PDB entry 3RMD | X-ray diffraction, 2.98 A resolution | chains A and E of the 3 polymer chains in the assembly

Chain A:
Name: DNA polymerase
Source organism: Enterobacteria phage RB69
Notes: EC 2.7.7.7
Reference sequence: Q38087 (DPOL_BPR69); residue numbers follow UniProt; this construct covers 1-903
Amino-acid sequence (906 residues; each row starts with the number of its first residue):
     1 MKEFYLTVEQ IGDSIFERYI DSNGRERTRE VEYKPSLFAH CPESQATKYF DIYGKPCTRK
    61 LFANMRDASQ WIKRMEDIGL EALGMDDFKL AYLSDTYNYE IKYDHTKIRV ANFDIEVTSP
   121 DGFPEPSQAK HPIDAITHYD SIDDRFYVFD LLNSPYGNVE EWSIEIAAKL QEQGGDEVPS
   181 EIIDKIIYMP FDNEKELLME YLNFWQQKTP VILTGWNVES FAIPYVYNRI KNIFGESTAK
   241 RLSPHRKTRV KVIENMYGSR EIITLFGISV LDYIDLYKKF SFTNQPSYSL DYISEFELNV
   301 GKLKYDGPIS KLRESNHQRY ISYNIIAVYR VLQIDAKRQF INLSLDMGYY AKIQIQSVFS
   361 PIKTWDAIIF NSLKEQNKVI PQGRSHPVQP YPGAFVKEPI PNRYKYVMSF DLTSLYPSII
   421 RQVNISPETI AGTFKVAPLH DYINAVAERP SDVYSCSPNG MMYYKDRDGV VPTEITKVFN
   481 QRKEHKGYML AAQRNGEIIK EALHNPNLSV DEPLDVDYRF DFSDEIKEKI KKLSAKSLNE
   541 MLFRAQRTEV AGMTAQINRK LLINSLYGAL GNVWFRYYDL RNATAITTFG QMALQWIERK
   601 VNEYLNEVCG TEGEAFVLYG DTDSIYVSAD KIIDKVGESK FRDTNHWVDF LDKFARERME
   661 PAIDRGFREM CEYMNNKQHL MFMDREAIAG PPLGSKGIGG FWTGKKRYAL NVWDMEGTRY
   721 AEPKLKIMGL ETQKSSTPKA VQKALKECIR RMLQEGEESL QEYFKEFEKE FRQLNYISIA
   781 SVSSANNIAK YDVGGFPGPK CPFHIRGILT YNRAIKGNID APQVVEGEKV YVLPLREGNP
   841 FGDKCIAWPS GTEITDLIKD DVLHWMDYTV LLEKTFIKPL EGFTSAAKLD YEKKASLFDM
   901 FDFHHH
Not modelled in the structure: 903-906
Differences from the reference sequence: engineered mutation Ala222 (Asp in Q38087), Ala327 (Asp in Q38087); expression tag (904-906)
Curated features (UniProtKB/Swiss-Prot):
  - region: Thr248 to Thr264 (Beta hairpin), Lys705 to Tyr708 (Binding of DNA in B-conformation), Leu897 to Phe903 (Interaction with the polymerase clamp)
  - binding site (Mg(2+)): Asp114, Glu116, Asp411, Leu412, Asp623
  - binding site (substrate): Ser414 to Tyr416, Arg482, Lys560
  - site: Asp621 (Optimization of metal coordination by the polymerase active site), Lys706 (Optimization of metal coordination by the polymerase active site), Asp714 (Essential for viral replication)
  - mutagenesis: Leu415 (L415A/G: Decreases base selectivity by several hundred fold; L415G/F: Increased misinsertion, increased mismatch extension and inefficient proofreading; L415M: No effect on base selectivity), Leu561 (L561A: No effect on the ability to recognize damaged DNA. Increase in probability of nucleotide incorporation), Ser565 (S565G: Increased incorporation efficiency of correct dNMPs; when associated with A-567), Tyr567 (Y567A: Inserts both dCMP and dAMP opposite 8-oxoG rapidly and with equal efficiency. 100-fold increase of dAMP and dGMP when situated opposite guanidinohydantoin ...), Asp621 (D621A: Drastic decrease in the efficiency of incorporation of dGMP), Lys706 (K706A: Almost complete loss of polymerase activity), Asp714 (D714A: Complete loss of viral replication)
From the paper describing this entry:
  - binding site for the 15-nt DNA strand: Asp114, Phe123, Tyr257, Asn786, Gly827
  - binding site for the 18-nt DNA strand: Glu219, Ile253, Met256, Val270, Asp275, Lys278, Phe359, Trp574
  - binding site for 2'-deoxyadenosine 5'-triphosphate: Asn564
  - catalytic residues: Asp114, Glu116 (citing earlier work)
  - mutagenesis - D222A/D327A: abolished catalytic activity (citing earlier work)

Chain E:
Molecule: 18-nt DNA strand
Sequence (18 nucleotides; numbered 1 to 18; the number before each row is that of its first residue):
     1 CGTXGAATGA CAGCCGCG
Not modelled in the structure: 1-5
Modified positions: CTG ((5R,6S)-5,6-dihydro-5,6-dihydroxythymidine-5'-monophosphate) at position 4

Interface between chain A and chain E:
Pairs across the interface (13):
  Thr703(A) with DG9(E), phosphate contact
  Lys705(A) with DT8(E), phosphate contact
  Arg707(A) with DT8(E), phosphate contact; DG9(E), salt bridge to the phosphate
  Gly798(A) with DG13(E), phosphate contact
  Pro799(A) with DG13(E), phosphate contact
  Lys800(A) with DA12(E), phosphate contact; DG13(E), hydrogen bond to the phosphate
  Cys801(A) with DG13(E), phosphate contact
  Phe803(A) with DC11(E), phosphate contact; DA12(E), phosphate contact
  Lys844(A) with DA12(E), salt bridge to the phosphate
  Lys874(A) with DC11(E), salt bridge to the phosphate
Also at the interface, not in a pair above, chain A (13 interface residues in all): Glu398, Lys706, Arg806
Also at the interface, not in a pair above, chain E (6 interface residues in all): DA7

Overview:
13 residues of chain A face 6 of chain E across their interface; the contacts include 1 hydrogen bond and 3
salt bridges. Among the polar pairs are Lys800(A)-DG13(E), Arg707(A)-DG9(E) and Lys844(A)-DA12(E). The paper
reports catalytic residues Asp114(A) and Glu116(A); D222A/D327A of chain A abolish catalytic activity.
Chain A is DNA polymerase (Enterobacteria phage RB69) and chain E is an 18-nt DNA strand; the structure,
Crystal Structure of a replicative DNA polymerase bound to DNA containing Thymine Glycol, was determined by
X-ray diffraction together with 3RMA, 3RMB and 3RMC from the same study.
